6BN7 - chains A and B of the 3 polymer chains in the assembly; structure by X-ray diffraction, 3.50 A resolution.

Chain A:
Molecule: DNA damage-binding protein 1
From: Homo sapiens
UniProtKB: Q16531 (DDB1_HUMAN); residue numbers follow UniProt; this construct covers 1-393, 706-1140
Amino-acid sequence (864 residues; row label = number of the first residue in the row; note: 304 numbers in that range are skipped by the numbering (no residue carries them; nothing is unmodelled there); numbers below 1 keep their minus sign (Met-27 is residue -27)):
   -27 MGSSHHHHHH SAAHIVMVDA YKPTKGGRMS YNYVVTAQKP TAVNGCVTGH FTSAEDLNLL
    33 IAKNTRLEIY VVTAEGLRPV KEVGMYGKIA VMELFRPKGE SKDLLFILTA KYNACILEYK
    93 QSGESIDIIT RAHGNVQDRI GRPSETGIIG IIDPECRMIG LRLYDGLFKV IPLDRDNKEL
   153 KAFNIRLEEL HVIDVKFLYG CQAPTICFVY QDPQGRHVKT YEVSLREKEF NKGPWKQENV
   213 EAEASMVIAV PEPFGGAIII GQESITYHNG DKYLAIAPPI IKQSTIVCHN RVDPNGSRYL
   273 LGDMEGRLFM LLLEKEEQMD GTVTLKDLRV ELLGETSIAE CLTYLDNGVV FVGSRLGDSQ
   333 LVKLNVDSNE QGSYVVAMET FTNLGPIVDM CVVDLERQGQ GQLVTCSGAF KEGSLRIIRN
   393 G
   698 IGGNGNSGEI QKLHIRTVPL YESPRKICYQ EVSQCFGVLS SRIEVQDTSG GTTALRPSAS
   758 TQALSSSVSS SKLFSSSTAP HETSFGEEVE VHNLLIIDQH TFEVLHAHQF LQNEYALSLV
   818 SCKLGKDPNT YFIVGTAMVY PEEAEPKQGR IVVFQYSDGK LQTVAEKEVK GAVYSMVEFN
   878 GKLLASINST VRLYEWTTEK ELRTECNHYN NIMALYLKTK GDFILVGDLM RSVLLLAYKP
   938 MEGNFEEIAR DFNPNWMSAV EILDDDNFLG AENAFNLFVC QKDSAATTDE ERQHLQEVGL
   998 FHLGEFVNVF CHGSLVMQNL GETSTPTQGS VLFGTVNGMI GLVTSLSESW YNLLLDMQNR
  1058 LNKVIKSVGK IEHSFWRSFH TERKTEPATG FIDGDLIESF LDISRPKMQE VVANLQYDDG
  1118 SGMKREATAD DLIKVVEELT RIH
Disordered / not traced: -27 to 0, 288-294, 698-708, 770-775, 1016-1021, 1113-1115
Construct notes: initiating methionine (-27); expression tag (-26 to 0); linker (700-705)
UniProt features mapped onto this chain:
  - modified residue: Ser2 (N-acetylserine), Lys1067 (N6-acetyllysine), Thr1125 (Phosphothreonine)
  - cross-link: Lys1121 (Glycyl lysine isopeptide (Lys-Gly) (interchain with G-Cter in SUMO2))

Chain B:
Molecule: Protein cereblon
From: Homo sapiens
UniProtKB: Q96SW2 (CRBN_HUMAN), isoform Q96SW2-2; residues 2-442 here correspond to UniProt positions 1-441 (UniProt number = residue number - 1)
Amino-acid sequence (463 residues; each row starts with the number of its first residue; numbers below 1 keep their minus sign (Met-20 is residue -20)):
   -20 MGSSHHHHHH SAVDENLYFQ GGMAGEGDQQ DAAHNMGNHL PLLPESEEED EMEVEDQDSK
    40 EAKKPNIINF DTSLPTSHTY LGADMEEFHG RTLHDDDSCQ VIPVLPQVMM ILIPGQTLPL
   100 QLFHPQEVSM VRNLIQKDRT FAVLAYSNVQ EREAQFGTTA EIYAYREEQD FGIEIVKVKA
   160 IGRQRFKVLE LRTQSDGIQQ AKVQILPECV LPSTMSAVQL ESLNKCQIFP SKPVSREDQC
   220 SYKWWQKYQK RKFHCANLTS WPRWLYSLYD AETLMDRIKK QLREWDENLK DDSLPSNPID
   280 FSYRVAACLP IDDVLRIQLL KIGSAIQRLR CELDIMNKCT SLCCKQCQET EITTKNEIFS
   340 LSLCGPMAAY VNPHGYVHET LTVYKACNLN LIGRPSTEHS WFPGYAWTVA QCKICASHIG
   400 WKFTATKKDM SPQKFWGLTR SALLPTIPDT EDEISPDKVI LCL
Disordered / not traced: -20 to 43, 210-218, 428-442
Construct notes: initiating methionine (-20); expression tag (-19 to 1)

How chain A and chain B interact:
Residue-residue contacts - 81 pairs, chain A then chain B:
  Asn16(A) - Glu200(B)
  Thr118(A) - Asn203(B)  hydrogen bond (backbone-side chain)
  Thr118(A) - Ile207(B)
  Val164(A) - Ile207(B)
  Ile165(A) - Lys204(B)
  Ile165(A) - Ile207(B)  hydrophobic
  Asp166(A) - Lys204(B)
  Gln183(A) - Ile207(B)
  Gln183(A) - Phe208(B)
  Gln183(A) - Pro209(B)
  Arg188(A) - Ile207(B)  hydrogen bond (side chain-backbone)
  Ala214(A) - Pro209(B)
  Glu215(A) - Pro209(B)
  Glu215(A) - Arg230(B)  salt bridge
  Ser217(A) - Lys204(B)
  Met218(A) - Lys204(B)
  Val259(A) - Ser201(B)
  Val259(A) - Leu202(B)  hydrophobic
  Val259(A) - Lys204(B)  hydrogen bond (backbone-side chain)
  Glu312(A) - Leu199(B)
  Glu312(A) - Glu200(B)
  Glu312(A) - Ser201(B)  hydrogen bond
  Arg327(A) - Gln198(B)
  Arg327(A) - Leu199(B)
  Arg327(A) - Glu200(B)  salt bridge
  Leu328(A) - Leu237(B)  hydrophobic
  Pro358(A) - Leu237(B)  hydrophobic
  Val360(A) - Leu237(B)
  Val360(A) - Thr238(B)
  Val360(A) - Ser239(B)  hydrogen bond (backbone-side chain)
  Phe382(A) - His233(B)
  Phe382(A) - Asn236(B)
  Arg722(A) - Thr238(B)  hydrogen bond (side chain-backbone)
  Arg722(A) - Ser239(B)
  Arg722(A) - Trp240(B)
  Lys723(A) - Ser239(B)
  Phe782(A) - Lys222(B)
  Glu784(A) - Lys229(B)  salt bridge
  Glu785(A) - Lys229(B)  salt bridge
  Glu787(A) - Arg242(B)  salt bridge
  Tyr812(A) - Pro241(B)
  Tyr812(A) - Trp243(B)
  Val836(A) - Trp243(B)
  Pro838(A) - Gln225(B)
  Ala841(A) - Leu247(B)
  Ala841(A) - Arg256(B)
  Glu842(A) - Leu247(B)
  Pro843(A) - Trp243(B)  hydrophobic
  Tyr871(A) - Trp240(B)
  Tyr871(A) - Trp243(B)
  Tyr871(A) - Leu244(B)  hydrophobic
  Met910(A) - Tyr248(B)  hydrogen bond
  Met910(A) - Arg309(B)
  Leu912(A) - Trp240(B)
  Leu912(A) - Leu244(B)  hydrophobic
  Tyr913(A) - Trp240(B)  hydrogen bond
  Asp925(A) - Tyr248(B)  hydrogen bond
  Leu926(A) - Tyr248(B)  hydrophobic
  Met927(A) - Leu190(B)  hydrophobic
  Met927(A) - Tyr248(B)  hydrophobic
  Met927(A) - Ser303(B)
  Met927(A) - Gln306(B)
  Ser929(A) - Gln306(B)
  Pro951(A) - Cys188(B)  hydrophobic
  Pro951(A) - Leu190(B)
  Pro951(A) - Ser303(B)
  Pro951(A) - Gln306(B)
  Asn952(A) - Leu190(B)
  Trp953(A) - Leu190(B)
  Trp953(A) - Pro191(B)  hydrogen bond (side chain-backbone)
  Trp953(A) - Tyr248(B)
  Asn970(A) - Pro191(B)
  Phe972(A) - Ala196(B)
  Phe1003(A) - Val197(B)  hydrophobic
  Asn1005(A) - Leu237(B)  hydrogen bond (side chain-backbone)
  Asn1005(A) - Thr238(B)
  Asn1005(A) - Ser239(B)  hydrogen bond (backbone-side chain)
  Val1033(A) - Leu237(B)
  Arg1080(A) - Val189(B)  hydrogen bond (side chain-backbone)
  Arg1080(A) - Leu190(B)
  Arg1080(A) - Pro191(B)
Interface residues without a listed pair, chain A (58 interface residues in all): Glu117, Gly119, His163, Thr257, Met276, His778, Ser781, Leu814, Ala869, Ser955, Ala971
Interface residues without a listed pair, chain B (44 interface residues in all): Ser192, Thr193, Cys205, Gln206, Tyr221, Ala235, Tyr245, Ile305

Summary:
58 residues of chain A face 44 of chain B across their interface, with 13 hydrogen bonds and 5 salt bridges.
Polar contacts include Glu215(A)-Arg230(B), Arg327(A)-Glu200(B) and Glu784(A)-Lys229(B).
Chain A is DNA damage-binding protein 1 and chain B is Protein cereblon, both from Homo sapiens; the
structure, Crystal structure of DDB1-CRBN-BRD4(BD1) complex bound to dBET23 PROTAC, was determined by X-ray
diffraction together with 6BN8, 6BN9, 6BNB and 6BOY from the same study.
